7ML1 - chains O and T of the 30 polymer chains in the assembly; structure by electron microscopy, 4.00 A resolution.

[Chain O]
Molecule: TATA-box-binding protein
From: Saccharomyces cerevisiae
Reference sequence: P13393 (TBP_YEAST); residue numbers follow UniProt; this construct covers 1-240
Sequence (240 residues; numbered 1 to 240; the number before each row is that of its first residue):
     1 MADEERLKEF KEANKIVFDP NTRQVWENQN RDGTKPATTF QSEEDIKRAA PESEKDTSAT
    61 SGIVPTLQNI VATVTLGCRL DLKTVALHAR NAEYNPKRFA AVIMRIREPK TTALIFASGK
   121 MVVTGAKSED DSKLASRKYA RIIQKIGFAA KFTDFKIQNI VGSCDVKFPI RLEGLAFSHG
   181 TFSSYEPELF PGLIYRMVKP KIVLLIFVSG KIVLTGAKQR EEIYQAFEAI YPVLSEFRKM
Unresolved in the structure: 1-60

[Chain T]
Molecule: template strand DNA
Sequence (57 nucleotides; numbered 108 to 164; the number before each row is that of its first residue):
   108 TGTATGTACA ACCGAATTCG CGACATTGAA ACTTTTATAT ACGCGCCTTT TTTTTTT

[How chain O and chain T interact]
Pairs across the interface - 16 pairs, chain O then chain T:
  Gln-68(O) / DT145(T)  phosphate contact
  Gln-68(O) / DA146(T)  hydrogen bond to the sugar
  Asn-69(O) / DA144(T)  sugar contact
  Asn-69(O) / DT145(T)  sugar contact
  Val-71(O) / DA144(T)  base contact
  Arg-98(O) / DT142(T)  salt bridge to the phosphate
  Arg-98(O) / DT143(T)  salt bridge to the phosphate
  Phe-99(O) / DT141(T)  base contact
  Phe-99(O) / DT142(T)  base contact
  Arg-105(O) / DA144(T)  salt bridge to the phosphate
  Thr-112(O) / DA144(T)  sugar contact
  Thr-124(O) / DA144(T)  sugar contact
  Gly-125(O) / DA144(T)  phosphate contact
  Gly-125(O) / DT145(T)  phosphate contact
  Lys-127(O) / DT145(T)  phosphate contact
  Lys-127(O) / DA146(T)  salt bridge to the phosphate
Interface residues without a listed pair, chain O (13 interface residues in all): Ile-103, Lys-110, Val-213

[Overview]
13 residues of chain O face 6 of chain T across their interface; the contacts include 1 hydrogen bond and 4
salt bridges. Among the polar pairs are Gln-68(O)/DA146(T), Arg-98(O)/DT142(T) and Arg-98(O)/DT143(T).
Chain O is TATA-box-binding protein (Saccharomyces cerevisiae) and chain T is template strand DNA; the
structure, RNA polymerase II pre-initiation complex (PIC2), was determined by electron microscopy together
with 7MEI, 7MK9, 7MKA, 7ML0, 7ML2, 7ML3 and 7ML4 from the same study.
